6PDY - chains E and G of the 7 polymer chains in the assembly; structure by electron microscopy, 3.70 A resolution.

== Chain E ==
Name: Membrane-spanning ATPase-like protein
From: Chaetomium thermophilum
UniProt: G0S654 (G0S654_CHATD); numbering as in UniProt (aligned over 31-411)
Chain sequence (383 residues; numbered 29 to 411; the number before each row is that of its first residue):
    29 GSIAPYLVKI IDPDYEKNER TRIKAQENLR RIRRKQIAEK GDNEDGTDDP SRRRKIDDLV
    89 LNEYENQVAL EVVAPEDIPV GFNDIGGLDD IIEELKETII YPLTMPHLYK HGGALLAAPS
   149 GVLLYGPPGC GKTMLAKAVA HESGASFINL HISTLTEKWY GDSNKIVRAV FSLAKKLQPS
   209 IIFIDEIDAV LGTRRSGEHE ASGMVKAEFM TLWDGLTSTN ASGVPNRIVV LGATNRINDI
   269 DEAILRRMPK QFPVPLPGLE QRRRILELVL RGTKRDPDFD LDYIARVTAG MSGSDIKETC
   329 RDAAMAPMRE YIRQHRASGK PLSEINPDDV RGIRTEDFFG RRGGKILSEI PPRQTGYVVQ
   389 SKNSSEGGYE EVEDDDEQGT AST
Not modelled in the structure: 29-43, 66-85, 343-411
Construct notes: expression tag (29-30)
Ligand contacts:
  - ADP (adenosine-5'-diphosphate): Asp112, Gly114, Pro156, Gly157, Cys158, Gly159, Lys160, Thr161, Met162, Asn263, Ile293, Gly321, Ser322, Lys325
  - beryllium trifluoride (BEF): Asp242, Ala271, Arg274, Arg275
What the authors report for this chain:
  - mutagenesis - W187A, Y188A, L244A, L244E: decreased growth

== Chain G ==
Name: Unknown E. coli peptide
From: Escherichia coli
Chain sequence (10 residues; each row starts with the number of its first residue; X marks 10 residues of unknown identity (built as UNK)):
     1 XXXXXXXXXX

== How chain E and chain G interact ==
Chain E side of the interface, 4 residues: Lys186, Trp187, Tyr188, His227

== In short ==
Chain E and chain G make no direct contact in this assembly. Ligands of chain E: beryllium trifluoride and
ADP. The paper reports that W187A, Y188A and L244A of chain E, among others, reduce growth.
Here chain E is Membrane-spanning ATPase-like protein (Chaetomium thermophilum) and chain G is Unknown E. coli
peptide (Escherichia coli). Entry 6PDY (Msp1-substrate complex in open conformation) was determined by
electron microscopy together with 6PDW and 6PE0 from the same study.
